5L5V - chains C and D of the 28 polymer chains in the assembly; structure by X-ray diffraction, 2.70 A resolution.

[Chain C]
Molecule: Proteasome subunit alpha type-4
Organism: Saccharomyces cerevisiae (strain ATCC 204508 / S288c)
Notes: EC 3.4.25.1
Reference sequence: P40303 (PSA4_YEAST); residues -1 to 252 here correspond to UniProt positions 1-254 (UniProt number = residue number + 2)
Chain sequence (254 residues; row label = number of the first residue in the row; numbers below 1 keep their minus sign (Met-1 is residue -1)):
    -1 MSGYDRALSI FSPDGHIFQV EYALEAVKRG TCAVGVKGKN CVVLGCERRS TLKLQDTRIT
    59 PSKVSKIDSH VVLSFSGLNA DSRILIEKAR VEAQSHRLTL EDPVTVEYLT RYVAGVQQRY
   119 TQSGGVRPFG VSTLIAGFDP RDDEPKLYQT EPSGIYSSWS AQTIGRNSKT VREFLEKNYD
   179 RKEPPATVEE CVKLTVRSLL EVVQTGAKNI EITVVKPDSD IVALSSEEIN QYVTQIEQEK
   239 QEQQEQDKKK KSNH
Not modelled in the structure: -1 to 0, 241-252
Swiss-Prot annotation at these positions:
  - modified residue: Thr58 (Phosphothreonine)

[Chain D]
Molecule: Proteasome subunit alpha type-5
Organism: Saccharomyces cerevisiae (strain ATCC 204508 / S288c)
Notes: EC 3.4.25.1
Reference sequence: P32379 (PSA5_YEAST); residues -7 to 252 here correspond to UniProt positions 1-260 (UniProt number = residue number + 8)
Chain sequence (260 residues; numbered -7 to 252; the number before each row is that of its first residue; numbers below 1 keep their minus sign (Met-7 is residue -7)):
    -7 MFLTRSEYDR GVSTFSPEGR LFQVEYSLEA IKLGSTAIGI ATKEGVVLGV EKRATSPLLE
    53 SDSIEKIVEI DRHIGCAMSG LTADARSMIE HARTAAVTHN LYYDEDINVE SLTQSVCDLA
   113 LRFGEGASGE ERLMSRPFGV ALLIAGHDAD DGYQLFHAEP SGTFYRYNAK AIGSGSEGAQ
   173 AELLNEWHSS LTLKEAELLV LKILKQVMEE KLDENNAQLS CITKQDGFKI YDNEKTAELI
   233 KELKEKEAAE SPEEADVEMS
Not modelled in the structure: -7 to 0, 118-124, 243-252

[How chain C and chain D interact]
Pairs across the interface - 63 pairs, chain C then chain D:
  Asp3(C) - Glu117(D)
  Arg4(C) - Glu117(D)
  Ala5(C) - Val4(D)  hydrophobic
  Ala5(C) - Glu117(D)
  Ala5(C) - Ser127(D)
  Ser7(C) - Ser127(D)
  Ser7(C) - Arg128(D)
  Ile8(C) - Gln15(D)
  Phe9(C) - Gln15(D)
  Phe9(C) - Tyr18(D)  hydrophobic
  Phe9(C) - Ser19(D)
  Phe9(C) - Ala22(D)  hydrophobic
  Phe9(C) - Leu73(D)  hydrophobic
  Phe9(C) - Arg128(D)
  Phe9(C) - Pro129(D)
  Phe9(C) - Gly131(D)
  Ser10(C) - Tyr18(D)
  Pro11(C) - Tyr18(D)  hydrophobic
  Pro11(C) - Glu21(D)
  Asp12(C) - Glu21(D)
  Gly13(C) - Tyr18(D)
  Gly13(C) - Glu21(D)
  Gly13(C) - Ala22(D)
  His14(C) - Leu25(D)
  Ile15(C) - Leu73(D)  hydrophobic
  Ile15(C) - Arg128(D)
  Lys35(C) - Glu52(D)  salt bridge
  Gln116(C) - Ala75(D)
  Gln116(C) - Asp76(D)
  Gln116(C) - Arg128(D)
  Thr119(C) - Arg128(D)  hydrogen bond (backbone-side chain)
  Gln120(C) - Met126(D)
  Gln120(C) - Ser127(D)  hydrogen bond (backbone-backbone)
  Gln120(C) - Arg128(D)
  Gln120(C) - Phe130(D)
  Ser121(C) - Ser127(D)
  Gly122(C) - Ser127(D)
  Ser151(C) - Ala75(D)
  Gly152(C) - Ala75(D)
  Ile153(C) - Thr74(D)
  Ile153(C) - Ala75(D)
  Ser155(C) - Leu51(D)
  Ser155(C) - Ser55(D)
  Ser156(C) - Leu51(D)
  Ser156(C) - Glu52(D)  hydrogen bond
  Ser156(C) - Ser55(D)  hydrogen bond (backbone-side chain)
  Trp157(C) - Thr47(D)
  Trp157(C) - Ser48(D)
  Trp157(C) - Leu50(D)
  Trp157(C) - Leu51(D)
  Trp157(C) - Glu52(D)
  Ser158(C) - Leu50(D)  hydrogen bond (backbone-backbone)
  Ser158(C) - Glu52(D)  hydrogen bond
  Ala159(C) - Leu50(D)
  Leu173(C) - Leu50(D)  hydrophobic
  Glu174(C) - Ser48(D)  hydrogen bond
  Glu174(C) - Pro49(D)
  Glu174(C) - Leu50(D)
  Tyr177(C) - Leu50(D)  hydrophobic
  Arg179(C) - Pro49(D)  hydrogen bond (side chain-backbone)
  Arg179(C) - Leu50(D)
  Arg179(C) - Leu51(D)  hydrogen bond (side chain-backbone)
  Arg179(C) - Glu52(D)
Also at the interface, not in a pair above, chain C (31 interface residues in all): Arg170
Also at the interface, not in a pair above, chain D (27 interface residues in all): Asp1, Ser53

[In short]
31 residues of chain C and 27 residues of chain D are in contact; the contacts include 9 hydrogen bonds and 1
salt bridge. Polar contacts include Lys35(C)-Glu52(D), Thr119(C)-Arg128(D) and Ser156(C)-Glu52(D).
Here chain C is Proteasome subunit alpha type-4 and chain D is Proteasome subunit alpha type-5, both from
Saccharomyces cerevisiae (strain ATCC 204508 / S288c). Entry 5L5V ('Yeast 20S proteasome with human beta5i
(1-138; V31M) and human beta6 (97-111; 118-133) in complex with ...) was determined by X-ray diffraction
together with 5L52, 5L54, 5L55, 5L5A, 5L5B, 5L5D and 30 further entries from the same study.
